6VOG - chains A and F of the 9 polymer chains in the assembly; structure by electron microscopy, 4.35 A resolution (low resolution: residue-level contacts below are approximate; hydrogen-bond / salt-bridge calls are withheld).

== Chain A ==
Name: ATP synthase subunit alpha, chloroplastic
Organism: Spinacia oleracea
Notes: EC 7.1.2.2
Reference sequence: P06450 (ATPA_SPIOL); residues 1-507 here = UniProt positions 1-507
Chain sequence (507 residues; row label = number of the first residue in the row):
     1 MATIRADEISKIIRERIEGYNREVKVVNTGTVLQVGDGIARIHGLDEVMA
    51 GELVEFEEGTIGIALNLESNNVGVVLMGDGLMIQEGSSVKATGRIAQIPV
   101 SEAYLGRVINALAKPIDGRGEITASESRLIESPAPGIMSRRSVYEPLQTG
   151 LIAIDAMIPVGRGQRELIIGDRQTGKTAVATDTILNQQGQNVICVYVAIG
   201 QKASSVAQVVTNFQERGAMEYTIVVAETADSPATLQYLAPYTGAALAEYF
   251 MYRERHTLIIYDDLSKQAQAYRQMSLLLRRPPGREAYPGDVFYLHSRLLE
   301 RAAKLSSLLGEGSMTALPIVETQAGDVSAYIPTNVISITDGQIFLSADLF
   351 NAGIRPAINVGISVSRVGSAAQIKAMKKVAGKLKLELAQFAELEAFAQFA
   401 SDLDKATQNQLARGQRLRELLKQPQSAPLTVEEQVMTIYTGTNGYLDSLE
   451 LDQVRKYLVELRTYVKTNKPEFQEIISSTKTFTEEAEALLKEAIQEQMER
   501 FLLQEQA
Disordered / not traced: 1-7, 504-507
Ligand contacts:
  - ATP (adenosine-5'-triphosphate), molecule 1: D171, R172, Q173, T174, G175, K176, T177, A178, F350, R355, P356, Q423, P424, Q425
  - ATP, molecule 2: I336, S337, D340, V364, S365, R366
UniProt features mapped onto this chain:
  - binding site (ATP): G170 to T177
  - site: S363 (Required for activity)

== Chain F ==
Name: ATP synthase subunit beta, chloroplastic
Organism: Spinacia oleracea
Notes: EC 7.1.2.2
Reference sequence: P00825 (ATPB_SPIOL); numbering as in UniProt (aligned over 1-498)
Chain sequence (498 residues; each row starts with the number of its first residue):
     1 MRINPTTSDPGVSTLEKKNLGRIAQIIGPVLDVAFPPGKMPNIYNALIVK
    51 GRDTAGQPMNVTCEVQQLLGNNRVRAVAMSATDGLTRGMEVIDTGAPLSV
   101 PVGGATLGRIFNVLGEPVDNLGPVDTRTTSPIHRSAPAFTQLDTKLSIFE
   151 TGIKVVDLLAPYRRGGKIGLFGGAGVGKTVLIMELINNIAKAHGGVSVFG
   201 GVGERTREGNDLYMEMKESGVINEQNIAESKVALVYGQMNEPPGARMRVG
   251 LTALTMAEYFRDVNEQDVLLFIDNIFRFVQAGSEVSALLGRMPSAVGYQP
   301 TLSTEMGSLQERITSTKEGSITSIQAVYVPADDLTDPAPATTFAHLDATT
   351 VLSRGLAAKGIYPAVDPLDSTSTMLQPRIVGEEHYEIAQRVKETLQRYKE
   401 LQDIIAILGLDELSEEDRLTVARARKIERFLSQPFFVAEVFTGSPGKYVG
   451 LAETIRGFQLILSGELDSLPEQAFYLVGNIDEATAKAMNLEMESKLKK
Disordered / not traced: 1-16, 495-498
Ligand contacts:
  - ATP (adenosine-5'-triphosphate), molecule 1: G173, A174, G175, V176, G177, K178, T179, V180, R205, N274, Y328, Y362, F435, A438, T442
  - ATP, molecule 2: F343, S372, T373, L375, Q376, Y385
UniProt features mapped onto this chain:
  - binding site (ATP): G172 to T179

== How chain A and chain F interact ==
Contacting residue pairs (104):
  G44(A) - R87(F)
  L45(A) - R87(F)
  D46(A) - T86(F)
  D46(A) - R87(F)
  E47(A) - R52(F)
  E47(A) - T86(F)
  V48(A) - T86(F)
  V48(A) - R87(F)
  M49(A) - R52(F)
  M49(A) - G84(F)
  M49(A) - L85(F)
  M49(A) - T86(F)
  A50(A) - I26(F)
  A50(A) - T82(F)
  A50(A) - D83(F)
  A50(A) - G84(F)
  A50(A) - L85(F)
  G51(A) - D83(F)
  E52(A) - D83(F)
  L65(A) - G28(F)
  N66(A) - I26(F)
  N66(A) - I27(F)
  N66(A) - G28(F)
  L67(A) - I26(F)
  L67(A) - I27(F)
  L67(A) - R87(F)
  E68(A) - Q25(F)
  E68(A) - R87(F)
  S69(A) - A24(F)
  S69(A) - Q25(F)
  V72(A) - R87(F)
  I95(A) - D83(F)
  I95(A) - G84(F)
  A134(A) - Q238(F)
  A134(A) - N240(F)
  I137(A) - T206(F)
  I137(A) - N210(F)
  I137(A) - Y236(F)
  I137(A) - Q238(F)
  M138(A) - V118(F)
  M138(A) - D119(F)
  M138(A) - N120(F)
  M138(A) - Y213(F)
  R140(A) - T206(F)
  R140(A) - R207(F)
  R140(A) - N210(F)
  S142(A) - D211(F)
  R165(A) - R205(F)
  R165(A) - T206(F)
  R165(A) - R207(F)
  P281(A) - P293(F)
  G283(A) - V296(F)
  G283(A) - G297(F)
  R284(A) - P330(F)
  R284(A) - A331(F)
  G289(A) - Q280(F)
  G289(A) - E284(F)
  F292(A) - M239(F)
  F292(A) - R246(F)
  F292(A) - R277(F)
  F292(A) - Q280(F)
  Y293(A) - N240(F)
  Y293(A) - E241(F)
  Y293(A) - R246(F)
  Y293(A) - E284(F)
  S296(A) - M239(F)
  S296(A) - N240(F)
  R297(A) - N240(F)
  E300(A) - E204(F)
  E300(A) - T206(F)
  E300(A) - Q238(F)
  E300(A) - M239(F)
  E300(A) - N240(F)
  V327(A) - R354(F)
  S328(A) - A331(F)
  S328(A) - R354(F)
  Y330(A) - Q280(F)
  T333(A) - A174(F)
  T333(A) - Y328(F)
  T333(A) - A331(F)
  T333(A) - R354(F)
  N334(A) - R277(F)
  N334(A) - Y328(F)
  I336(A) - A174(F)
  I336(A) - R205(F)
  S337(A) - A174(F)
  S337(A) - R205(F)
  S337(A) - M239(F)
  S337(A) - R277(F)
  S337(A) - Y328(F)
  I338(A) - R205(F)
  I338(A) - M239(F)
  T339(A) - R205(F)
  D340(A) - R207(F)
  R366(A) - T179(F)
  R366(A) - R205(F)
  R366(A) - R207(F)
  R366(A) - E208(F)
  R366(A) - F441(F)
  G368(A) - V440(F)
  S369(A) - V440(F)
  K384(A) - T442(F)
  Q389(A) - Q472(F)
  F399(A) - L410(F)
Interface residues without a listed pair, chain A (57 interface residues in all): N71, A96, S139, G163, R280, P282, D290, L308, A329, I362
Interface residues without a listed pair, chain F (56 interface residues in all): T54, R73, G175, P242, A287, L288, Y298, D332, A357, A358

== Overview ==
57 residues of chain A and 56 residues of chain F are in contact. One ATP molecule is bound between chain A
and chain F. Bound to chain A: ATP. Chain F binds ATP.
Here chain A is ATP synthase subunit alpha, chloroplastic and chain F is ATP synthase subunit beta,
chloroplastic, both from Spinacia oleracea. Entry 6VOG (Chloroplast ATP synthase (O2, CF1)) was determined by
electron microscopy together with 6VM1, 6VM4, 6VMB, 6VMD, 6VMG, 6VOF and 8 further entries from the same
study.
